Entry 8FVH (electron microscopy, 3.10 A resolution); this record covers chains E and G of the 36 polymer chains in the assembly.

Chain E:
Molecule: E217 collar protein gp28
Organism: Pseudomonas phage vB_PaeM_E217
UniProt: A0A2K8I4A6 (A0A2K8I4A6_9CAUD); residues 2-124 here = UniProt positions 2-124
Sequence (123 residues; row label = number of the first residue in the row):
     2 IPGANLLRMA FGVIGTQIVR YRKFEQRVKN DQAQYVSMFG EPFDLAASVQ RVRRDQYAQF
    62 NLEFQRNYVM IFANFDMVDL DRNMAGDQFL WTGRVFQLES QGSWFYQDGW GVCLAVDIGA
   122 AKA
Sequence notes: conflict A124 (Leu in A0A2K8I4A6)

Chain G:
Molecule: E217 head-to-tail connector protein gp27
Organism: Pseudomonas phage vB_PaeM_E217
UniProt: A0A2K8HNR2 (A0A2K8HNR2_9CAUD); numbering as in UniProt (aligned over 1-155)
Sequence (155 residues; numbered 1 to 155; the number before each row is that of its first residue):
     1 MVIFDEHKFR TLFPEFADPA AYPDVRLQMY FDIACEFISD RDSPYRILNG KALEACLYLL
    61 TAHLLSLSTM QVQGAAGGGV TAGGTQGGFI TSATVGEVSV AKLAPPAKNG WQWWLSGTPY
   121 GQELWALLSV KAVGGFYIGG LPERRGFRKV GGTFW

Chain E / chain G interface:
Contacting residue pairs - 23 pairs, chain E then chain G:
  G4(E) - A75(G)
  G4(E) - T81(G)
  A5(E) - T81(G)  hydrogen bond (backbone-side chain)
  A5(E) - T85(G)
  N6(E) - G74(G)  hydrogen bond (side chain-backbone)
  R9(E) - M70(G)
  R9(E) - G74(G)  hydrogen bond (side chain-backbone)
  R9(E) - A75(G)
  R9(E) - T85(G)
  M10(E) - T85(G)
  M10(E) - I90(G)
  A11(E) - V95(G)  hydrophobic
  V14(E) - I90(G)  hydrophobic
  V14(E) - V100(G)  hydrophobic
  I15(E) - V95(G)  hydrophobic
  I15(E) - V100(G)  hydrophobic
  Q51(E) - V95(G)
  Q51(E) - E97(G)
  Q51(E) - V98(G)
  R52(E) - E97(G)
  F73(E) - V95(G)  hydrophobic
  F73(E) - G96(G)
  W105(E) - A75(G)
Other interface residues (no listed pair), chain E (14 interface residues in all): L8, F106
Other interface residues (no listed pair), chain G (14 interface residues in all): G84, A93, K102

Summary:
The chain E/chain G interface involves 14 residues from each chain; the contacts include 3 hydrogen bonds.
Polar contacts include A5(E)-T81(G), N6(E)-G74(G) and R9(E)-G74(G).
Chain E is E217 collar protein gp28 and chain G is E217 head-to-tail connector protein gp27, both from
Pseudomonas phage vB_PaeM_E217; the structure, Pseudomonas phage E217 neck (portal, head-to-tail connector,
collar and gateway proteins), was determined by electron microscopy together with 8ENV, 8FRS, 8FUV and 8FVG
from the same study.
